PDB entry 7X7V | electron microscopy, 3.83 A resolution | chains H and E of the 7 polymer chains in the assembly

== Chain H ==
Name: X10 heavy chain
From: Mus musculus
Amino-acid sequence (121 residues; row label = number of the first residue in the row):
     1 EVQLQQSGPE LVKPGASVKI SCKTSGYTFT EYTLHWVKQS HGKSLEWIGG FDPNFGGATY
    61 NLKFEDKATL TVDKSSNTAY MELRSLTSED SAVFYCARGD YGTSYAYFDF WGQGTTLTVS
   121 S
Disulfides: Cys22-Cys96

== Chain E ==
Name: Spike protein S1
From: Severe acute respiratory syndrome coronavirus
Reference sequence: P59594 (SPIKE_SARS); numbering as in UniProt (aligned over 320-508)
Amino-acid sequence (189 residues; numbered 320 to 508; the number before each row is that of its first residue):
   320 TNLCPFGEVF NATKFPSVYA WERKKISNCV ADYSVLYNST FFSTFKCYGV SATKLNDLCF
   380 SNVYADSFVV KGDDVRQIAP GQTGVIADYN YKLPDDFMGC VLAWNTRNID ATSTGNYNYK
   440 YRYLRHGKLR PFERDISNVP FSPDGKPCTP PALNCYWPLN DYGFYTTTGI GYQPYRVVVL
   500 SFELLNAPA
Disulfides: Cys323-Cys348, Cys366-Cys419, Cys467-Cys474
Covalent attachments: N-acetylglucosamine (NAG) linked to Asn330, Asn357

== Chain H / chain E interface ==
Pairs across the interface - 20 pairs, chain H then chain E:
  Asn54(H) - Asn427(E)
  Phe55(H) - Asn330(E)
  Phe55(H) - Ala331(E)
  Phe55(H) - Thr332(E)
  Phe55(H) - Ile428(E)  hydrophobic
  Ala58(H) - Thr332(E)
  Thr59(H) - Thr332(E)
  Tyr101(H) - Asn427(E)  hydrogen bond (side chain-backbone)
  Tyr101(H) - Ile428(E)
  Tyr101(H) - Ala430(E)
  Tyr101(H) - Thr431(E)
  Gly102(H) - Ile428(E)
  Thr103(H) - Thr332(E)  hydrogen bond (side chain-backbone)
  Thr103(H) - Lys333(E)
  Thr103(H) - Asp429(E)
  Thr103(H) - Asn435(E)  hydrogen bond (backbone-side chain)
  Thr103(H) - Tyr438(E)
  Ser104(H) - Thr431(E)
  Ser104(H) - Asn435(E)
  Tyr105(H) - Lys333(E)
Interface residues without a listed pair, chain H (10 interface residues in all): Asp52
Interface residues without a listed pair, chain E (13 interface residues in all): Asn437, Arg495

== Overview ==
The interface between chain H and chain E involves 10 residues on one side and 13 on the other, with 3
hydrogen bonds. Polar contacts include Tyr101(H)-Asn427(E), Thr103(H)-Thr332(E) and Thr103(H)-Asn435(E).
Covalently linked N-acetylglucosamine: at Asn330(E) and Asn357(E).
Here chain H is X10 heavy chain (Mus musculus) and chain E is Spike protein S1 (Severe acute respiratory
syndrome coronavirus). Entry 7X7V (Cryo-EM structure of SARS-CoV spike protein in complex with three nAbs X01,
X10 and X17) was determined by electron microscopy, deposited together with 7X7T and 7X7U.
